PDB entry 6S1Z | X-ray diffraction, 2.50 A resolution | chain A

[Chain A]
Molecule: Angiotensin-converting enzyme
From: Anopheles gambiae
Notes: EC 3.4.-.-
UniProtKB: A0NFU8 (A0NFU8_ANOGA); residues 27-638 here correspond to UniProt positions 87-698 (UniProt number = residue number + 60)
Chain sequence (621 residues; numbered 27 to 647; the number before each row is that of its first residue):
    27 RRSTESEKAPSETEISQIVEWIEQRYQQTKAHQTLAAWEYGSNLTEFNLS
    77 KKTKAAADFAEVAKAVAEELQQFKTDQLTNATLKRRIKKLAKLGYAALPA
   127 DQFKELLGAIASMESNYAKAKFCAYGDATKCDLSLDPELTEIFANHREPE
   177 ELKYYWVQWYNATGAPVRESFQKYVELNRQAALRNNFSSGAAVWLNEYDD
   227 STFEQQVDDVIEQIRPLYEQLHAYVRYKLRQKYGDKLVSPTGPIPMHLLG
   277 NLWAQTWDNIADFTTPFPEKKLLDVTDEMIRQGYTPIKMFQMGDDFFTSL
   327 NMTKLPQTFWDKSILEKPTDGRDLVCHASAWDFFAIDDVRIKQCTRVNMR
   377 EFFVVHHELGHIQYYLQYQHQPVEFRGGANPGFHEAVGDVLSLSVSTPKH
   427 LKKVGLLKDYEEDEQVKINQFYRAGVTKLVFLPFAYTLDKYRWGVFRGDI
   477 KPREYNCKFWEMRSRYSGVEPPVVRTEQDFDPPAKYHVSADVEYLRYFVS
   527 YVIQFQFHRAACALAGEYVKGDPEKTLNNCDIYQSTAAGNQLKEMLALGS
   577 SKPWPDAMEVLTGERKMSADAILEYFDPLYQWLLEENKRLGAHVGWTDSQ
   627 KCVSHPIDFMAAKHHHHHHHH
Not modelled in the structure: 27-35, 97-106, 631-647
Cystine bridges: Cys-149/Cys-157, Cys-352/Cys-370, Cys-483/Cys-628, Cys-538/Cys-556
Covalent attachments: N-acetylglucosamine (NAG) linked to Asn-69
Differences from the reference sequence: expression tag (639-647)
Bound ions: Zn2+: His-383, His-387, Glu-411 (together with fosinoprilat)
Residues lining bound ligands: fosinoprilat (KS8): Glu-140, Gln-281, His-353, Ala-354, Ser-355, Ala-356, Trp-357, Val-380, His-383, Glu-384, His-387, Glu-411, Asp-415, Phe-457, Lys-511, Tyr-512, His-513, Val-518, Tyr-520, Tyr-523, Tyr-527
Reported in the primary citation:
  - Zn2+ coordination: His-383, His-387, Glu-411
  - binding site for fosinoprilat: Gln-281, His-353, Trp-357, Val-380, His-383, Lys-511, His-513, Val-518, Tyr-520, Tyr-523
  - conformationally variable residues (order/disorder transition): Gln-97 to Asn-106
  - specificity-determining residues: Arg-376 (proposed by the authors, not directly observed)
  - specificity-determining residues: Lys-56, Gln-59, Lys-78, Phe-360, Tyr-391, Gly-403, Tyr-527 (by similarity / conservation)

[Summary]
Ligands of chain A: fosinoprilat. N-acetylglucosamine is covalently linked to Asn-69. His-383, His-387 and
Glu-411 form the Zn2+ site. From the paper: a binding site for fosinoprilat at Gln-281, His-353 and Trp-357
among others; Zn2+ coordination by His-383, His-387 and Glu-411.
Chain A is Angiotensin-converting enzyme (Anopheles gambiae); the structure, Crystal structure of Anopheles
gambiae AnoACE2 in complex with fosinoprilat, was determined by X-ray diffraction together with 6S1Y from the
same study.
